Entry 1M8R (X-ray diffraction, 1.90 A resolution); this record covers chain A.

Chain A:
Molecule: phospholipase A2
Organism: Gloydius halys
Notes: EC 3.1.1.4
UniProtKB: P14418 (PA21B_AGKHP); the construct has insertions or renumbered stretches relative to UniProt, so the offset changes along the chain: 1-14 = UniProt 1-14; 16-56 = UniProt 15-55; 67-86 = UniProt 58-77; 88-134 = UniProt 78-124
Sequence (124 residues; each row starts with the number of its first residue; note: 10 numbers in that range are skipped by the numbering (no residue carries them; nothing is unmodelled there)):
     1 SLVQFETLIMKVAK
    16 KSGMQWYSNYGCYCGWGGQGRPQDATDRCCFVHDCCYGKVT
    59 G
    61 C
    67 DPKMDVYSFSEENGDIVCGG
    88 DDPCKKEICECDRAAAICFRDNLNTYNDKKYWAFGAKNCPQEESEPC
Disulfide bonds: Cys27-Cys126, Cys29-Cys45, Cys44-Cys105, Cys50-Cys134, Cys51-Cys98, Cys61-Cys91, Cys84-Cys96
Bound ions: Cd2+: Tyr28, Gly30, Gly32, Asp49
Residues lining bound ligands:
  - 1,4-butanediol (BU1), molecule 1: Phe5, Glu6, Gly18, Met19, Tyr22, Ser23, Cys29, Gly30, Cys45, Phe106
  - 1,4-butanediol (BU1), molecule 2: Met19, Gln20, Ser23, Trp119
UniProt features mapped onto this chain:
  - active site: His48, Asp99
  - binding site (Ca(2+)): Tyr28, Gly30, Gly32, Asp49
What the authors report for this chain:
  - Cd2+ coordination: Tyr28, Gly30, Gly32, Asp49
  - conformationally variable residues (side-chain flip): Asp49
  - contacts within the chain: Asp39-Thr112 (water-mediated contact), Thr41-Thr112 (water-mediated contact), Asn111-Thr112 (water-mediated contact), Asn109-Thr112 (water-mediated contact)

Overview:
Ligands of chain A: 1,4-butanediol. Tyr28, Gly30, Gly32 and Asp49 form the Cd2+ site. UniProt lists
active-site residues His48 and Asp99 and 4 Ca2+-binding residues. From the paper: Cd2+ coordination by Tyr28,
Gly30 and Gly32 among others; conformational variability at Asp49.
Chain A is phospholipase A2 (Gloydius halys); the structure, Crystal Structures of Cadmium-binding Acidic
Phospholipase A2 from the Venom of Agkistrodon halys pallas at 1.9 ..., was determined by X-ray diffraction,
deposited together with 1M8S.
